PDB entry 5ZAC | X-ray diffraction, 2.59 A resolution | chains A and C of the 4 polymer chains in the assembly

Chain A (and C):
Molecule: Concanavalin-A
Organism: Canavalia ensiformis
Notes: chain C of this document is another copy of the same molecule, construct and numbering; everything in this record applies to it too
UniProt: P02866 (CONA_CANEN); the construct has insertions or renumbered stretches relative to UniProt, so the offset changes along the chain: 1-118 = UniProt 164-281; 119-237 = UniProt 30-148
Amino-acid sequence (237 residues; numbered 1 to 237; the number before each row is that of its first residue):
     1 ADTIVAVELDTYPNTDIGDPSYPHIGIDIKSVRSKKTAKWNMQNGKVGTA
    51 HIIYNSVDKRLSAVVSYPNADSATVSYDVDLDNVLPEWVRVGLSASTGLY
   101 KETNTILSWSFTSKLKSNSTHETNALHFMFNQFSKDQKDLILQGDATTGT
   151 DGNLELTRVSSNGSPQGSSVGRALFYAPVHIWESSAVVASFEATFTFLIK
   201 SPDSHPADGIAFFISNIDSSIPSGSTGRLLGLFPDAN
Not modelled in the structure: 118-121, 185-187 (chain C: 117-122)
Bound ions: Mn2+: E8, D10, D19, H24; Ca2+ site 1: D10, Y12, N14, D19; Ca2+ site 2 near E122 (its only coordinating residue here)

How chain A and chain C interact:
Contacting residue pairs - 44 pairs, chain A then chain C:
  W88(A) - D136(C)  hydrogen bond (side chain-backbone)
  W88(A) - Q137(C)
  W88(A) - K138(C)
  W88(A) - D139(C)
  R90(A) - Y176(C)  hydrogen bond
  S117(A) - Q132(C)
  T123(A) - M129(C)
  T123(A) - N131(C)  hydrogen bond (backbone-side chain)
  N124(A) - M129(C)
  N124(A) - F130(C)
  N124(A) - N131(C)  hydrogen bond (side chain-backbone)
  N124(A) - Q132(C)  hydrogen bond (side chain-backbone)
  A125(A) - F128(C)
  A125(A) - M129(C)  hydrogen bond (backbone-backbone)
  L126(A) - H127(C)
  L126(A) - F175(C)  hydrophobic
  H127(A) - L126(C)
  H127(A) - H127(C)  hydrogen bond (backbone-backbone)
  F128(A) - A125(C)
  M129(A) - N124(C)
  M129(A) - A125(C)  hydrogen bond (backbone-backbone)
  F130(A) - N124(C)
  N131(A) - T123(C)  hydrogen bond (side chain-backbone)
  N131(A) - N124(C)  hydrogen bond (backbone-side chain)
  Q132(A) - N124(C)  hydrogen bond (backbone-side chain)
  D136(A) - W88(C)  hydrogen bond (backbone-side chain)
  Q137(A) - W88(C)
  K138(A) - W88(C)
  K138(A) - P178(C)
  K138(A) - I217(C)
  D139(A) - W88(C)
  D139(A) - P178(C)
  F175(A) - A177(C)  hydrophobic
  Y176(A) - R90(C)
  Y176(A) - Y176(C)  hydrophobic
  Y176(A) - P178(C)
  A177(A) - F175(C)  hydrophobic
  A177(A) - Y176(C)  hydrophobic
  A177(A) - A177(C)  hydrophobic
  P178(A) - K138(C)
  P178(A) - D139(C)
  P178(A) - Y176(C)
  E183(A) - Q132(C)
  I217(A) - K138(C)
Also at the interface, not in a pair above, chain A (24 interface residues in all): E122

In short:
24 residues of chain A and 21 residues of chain C are in contact, with 12 hydrogen bonds. Among the polar
pairs are W88(A)-D136(C), R90(A)-Y176(C) and T123(A)-N131(C). E8(A), D10(A), D19(A) and H24(A) form the Mn2+
site.
Both chains are Concanavalin-A (Canavalia ensiformis). Entry 5ZAC (Crystal structure of ConA-R2M) was
determined by X-ray diffraction.
